Entry 8YW2 (electron microscopy, 3.70 A resolution); this record covers chains j and s of the 65 polymer chains in the assembly.

== Chain j (and s) ==
Name: Spike glycoprotein E2
From: Semliki Forest virus 4
Notes: chain s of this document is another copy of the same molecule, construct and numbering; everything in this record applies to it too
Reference sequence: A0A0E3T652 (A0A0E3T652_SFV); residues 5-422 here correspond to UniProt positions 338-755 (UniProt number = residue number + 333)
Sequence (418 residues; row label = number of the first residue in the row):
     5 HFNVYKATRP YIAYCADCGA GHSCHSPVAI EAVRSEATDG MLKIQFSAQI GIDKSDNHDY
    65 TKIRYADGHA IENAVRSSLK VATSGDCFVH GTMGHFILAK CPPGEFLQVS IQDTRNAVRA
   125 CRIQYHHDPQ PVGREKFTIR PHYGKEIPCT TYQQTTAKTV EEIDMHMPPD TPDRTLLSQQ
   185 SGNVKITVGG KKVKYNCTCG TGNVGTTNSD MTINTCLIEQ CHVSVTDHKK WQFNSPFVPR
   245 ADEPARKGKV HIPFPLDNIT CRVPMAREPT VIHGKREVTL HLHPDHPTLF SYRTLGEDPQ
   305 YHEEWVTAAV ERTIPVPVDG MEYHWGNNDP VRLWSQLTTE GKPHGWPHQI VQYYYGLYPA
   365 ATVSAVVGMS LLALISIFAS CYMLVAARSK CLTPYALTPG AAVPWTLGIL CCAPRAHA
Disulfides: C19-C125, C91-C105, C201-C225, C203-C220
Covalent attachments: N-acetylglucosamine (NAG) linked to N200, N262

== Interface between chain j and chain s ==
Residue-residue contacts (12; chain j residue first):
  Y18(j) - R266(s)
  A20(j) - R144(s)  hydrogen bond (backbone-side chain)
  D21(j) - I143(s)
  A24(j) - F92(s)  hydrophobic
  A24(j) - H94(s)
  G25(j) - R144(s)
  S27(j) - R144(s)
  E109(j) - T142(s)
  F110(j) - I143(s)  hydrophobic
  I127(j) - I143(s)
  Q128(j) - T142(s)
  Q128(j) - H290(s)
Other interface residues (no listed pair), chain j (13 interface residues in all): G23, R126, F241
Other interface residues (no listed pair), chain s (8 interface residues in all): H146

== In short ==
The interface between chain j and chain s involves 13 residues on one side and 8 on the other, with 1 hydrogen
bond. The hydrogen-bonded pair is A20(j)-R144(s). N-acetylglucosamine is covalently linked to N200(j) and
N262(j).
Chain j and chain s are both Spike glycoprotein E2 (Semliki Forest virus 4); the structure, Semliki Forest
virus viron in complex with VLDLR, was determined by electron microscopy together with 8YVY, 8YVZ and 8YW1
from the same study.
